PDB entry 8PE9 | X-ray diffraction, 3.15 A resolution | chains A and L of the 3 polymer chains in the assembly

[Chain A]
Name: Epithelial discoidin domain-containing receptor 1
Source organism: Homo sapiens
Notes: EC 2.7.10.1
Reference sequence: Q08345 (DDR1_HUMAN); residues 188-370 here = UniProt positions 188-370
Amino-acid sequence (183 residues; each row starts with the number of its first residue):
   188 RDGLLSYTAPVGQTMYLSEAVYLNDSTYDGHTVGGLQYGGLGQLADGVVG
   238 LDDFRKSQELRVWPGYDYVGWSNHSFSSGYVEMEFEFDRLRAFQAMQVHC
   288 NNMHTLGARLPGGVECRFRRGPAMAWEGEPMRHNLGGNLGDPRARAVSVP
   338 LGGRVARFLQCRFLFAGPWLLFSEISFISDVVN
Not modelled in the structure: 244-247, 322-325
Cystine bridges: Cys303-Cys348
Glycans and other covalent adducts: N-acetylglucosamine (NAG) linked to Asn211; glycan linked to Asn260
Swiss-Prot annotation at these positions:
  - binding site (Ca(2+)): Asn211, Gln230, Asp233, Val235, Tyr253, Tyr255, Ser360, Glu361
  - glycosylation (N-linked (GlcNAc...) asparagine): Asn211, Asn260, Asn370
  - mutagenesis: Asn211 (N211A: Phosphorylates regardless of collagen presence, collagen addition does not alter significantly the levels of constitutive phosphorylation ...), Ser213 (S213A: Phosphorylates regardless of collagen presence, collagen addition does not alter significantly the levels of constitutive phosphorylation), Asn260 (N260Q: Phosphorylates in response to collagen, but at lower levels compared to wild-type. No activation in the absence of collagen)
From the paper describing this entry:
  - post-translational modification sites: Asn211, Asn260

[Chain L]
Name: PRTH-101 Fab, light chain
Source organism: Homo sapiens
Notes: antibody fragment or engineered binder
Amino-acid sequence (212 residues; row label = number of the first residue in the row):
    24 IQMTQSPSSVSASVGDRVTITCQASQSIGSVLAWYQQKPGKAPKLLISGV
    74 FDLASGVPSRFSGSGSGTDFTLTISSLQPEDFATYYCQYIPYGSSPFGGG
   124 TKVEIKRTVAAPSVFIFPPSDEQLKSGTASVVCLLNNFYPREAKVQWKVD
   174 NALQSGNSQESVTEQDSKDSTYSLSSTLTLSKADYEKHKVYACEVTHQGL
   224 SSPVTKSFNRGE
Cystine bridges: Cys45-Cys110, Cys156-Cys216

[Interface between chain A and chain L]
Contacting residue pairs - 15 pairs, chain A then chain L:
  Gln200(A) - Tyr115(L)
  Tyr203(A) - Ser53(L)
  Tyr203(A) - Phe74(L)  hydrophobic
  Gly222(A) - Tyr115(L)
  His261(A) - Ser50(L)  hydrogen bond (side chain-backbone)
  His261(A) - Ile51(L)
  His261(A) - Gly52(L)
  His261(A) - Tyr112(L)  hydrogen bond (backbone-side chain)
  His261(A) - Pro114(L)
  Ser262(A) - Pro114(L)
  Ser262(A) - Tyr115(L)  hydrogen bond (backbone-backbone)
  Phe263(A) - Tyr115(L)  hydrophobic
  Ser264(A) - Tyr115(L)  hydrogen bond (side chain-backbone)
  Ser264(A) - Gly116(L)
  Ser264(A) - Ser117(L)
Interface residues without a listed pair, chain A (10 interface residues in all): Pro197, Val198, Thr201
Interface residues without a listed pair, chain L (13 interface residues in all): Val54, Gly72, Val73
Interface features reported in the paper:
  - specific contacts: Pro197(A)-Tyr115(L) (hydrophobic contact), Gln200(A)-Tyr115(L) (hydrophobic contact), Tyr203(A)-Phe74(L), Gly222(A)-Tyr115(L) (hydrophobic contact), His261(A)-Tyr112(L) (backbone contact), Phe263(A)-Tyr115(L) (pi stacking), Ser264(A)-Tyr115(L)
  - epitope / paratope residues, chain A: Pro197(A), Gln200(A), Tyr203(A), Gly222(A), His261(A), Phe263(A), Ser264(A)
  - epitope / paratope residues, chain L: Phe74(L), Tyr112(L), Tyr115(L)

[Overview]
Chain A and chain L form an interface of 10 and 13 residues respectively; the contacts include 4 hydrogen
bonds. Among the polar pairs are His261(A)-Ser50(L), His261(A)-Tyr112(L) and Ser264(A)-Tyr115(L). The paper
describes hydrophobic contacts between Pro197(A) and Tyr115(L), Gln200(A) and Tyr115(L) and Gly222(A) and
Tyr115(L); contacts between Tyr203(A) and Phe74(L) and Ser264(A) and Tyr115(L); a backbone contact between
His261(A) and Tyr112(L). From the paper: epitope/paratope residues Pro197(A), Gln200(A) and Phe74(L) among
others; modification sites Asn211(A) and Asn260(A).
Chain A is Epithelial discoidin domain-containing receptor 1 and chain L is PRTH-101 Fab, light chain, both
from Homo sapiens; the structure, Complex between DDR1 DS-like domain and PRTH-101 Fab, was determined by
X-ray diffraction.
